Entry 6ZJL (electron microscopy, 4.30 A resolution (low resolution: residue-level contacts below are approximate; hydrogen-bond / salt-bridge calls are withheld)); this record covers chains 1 and 2 of the 15 polymer chains in the assembly.

Chain 1:
Name: NADH-quinone oxidoreductase subunit 1
Organism: Thermus thermophilus
Notes: EC 7.1.1.-
UniProt: Q56222 (NQO1_THET8); numbering as in UniProt (aligned over 1-438)
Amino-acid sequence (438 residues; each row starts with the number of its first residue):
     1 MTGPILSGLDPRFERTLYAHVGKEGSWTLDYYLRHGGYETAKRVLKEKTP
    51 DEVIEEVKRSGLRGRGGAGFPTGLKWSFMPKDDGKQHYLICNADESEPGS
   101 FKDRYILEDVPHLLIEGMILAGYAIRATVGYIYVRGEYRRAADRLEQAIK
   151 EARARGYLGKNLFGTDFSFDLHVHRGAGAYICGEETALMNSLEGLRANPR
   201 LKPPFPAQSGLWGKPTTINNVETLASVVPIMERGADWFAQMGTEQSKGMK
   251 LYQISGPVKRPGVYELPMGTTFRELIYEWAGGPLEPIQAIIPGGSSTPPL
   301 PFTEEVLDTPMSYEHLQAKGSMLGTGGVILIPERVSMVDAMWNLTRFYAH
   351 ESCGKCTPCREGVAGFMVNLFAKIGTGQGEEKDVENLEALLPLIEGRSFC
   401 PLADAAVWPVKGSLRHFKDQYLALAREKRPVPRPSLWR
Disordered / not traced: 1
Bound ions: 4Fe-4S cluster Fe: C353, C356, C359, C400
Small-molecule neighbours:
  - FMN (flavin mononucleotide): G64, R65, G66, A68, K75, N92, D94, E95, S96, G183, E184, E185, I218, N219, N220, T223, P401, L402
  - 4Fe-4S cluster (SF4): I181, P199, E351, S352, C353, G354, K355, C356, C359, R360, S398, C400, L402, A403

Chain 2:
Name: NADH-quinone oxidoreductase subunit 2
Organism: Thermus thermophilus
Notes: EC 7.1.1.-
UniProt: Q56221 (NQO2_THET8); residue numbers follow UniProt; this construct covers 1-181
Amino-acid sequence (181 residues; row label = number of the first residue in the row):
     1 MGFFDDKQDFLEETFAKYPPEGRRAAIMPLLRRVQQEEGWIRPERIEEIA
    51 RLVGTTPTEVMGVASFYSYYQFVPTGKYHLQVCATLSCKLAGAEELWDYL
   101 TETLGIGPGEVTPDGLFSVQKVECLGSCHTAPVIQVNDEPYVECVTRARL
   151 EALLAGLRAGKRLEEIELPGKCGHHVHEVEV
Disordered / not traced: 1-2, 181
Disulfides: C144-C172
Bound ions: 2Fe-2S cluster Fe: C83, C88, C124, C128
Small-molecule neighbours: 2Fe-2S cluster (FES): C83, T85, L86, S87, C88, C124, L125, G126, S127, C128

How chain 1 and chain 2 interact:
Contacting residue pairs (113):
  V21(1) - H174(2)
  V21(1) - H175(2)
  G22(1) - H174(2)
  P98(1) - T85(2)
  P98(1) - C124(2)
  G99(1) - C124(2)
  G99(1) - C128(2)
  S100(1) - G126(2)
  F101(1) - G126(2)
  F101(1) - S127(2)
  F101(1) - C128(2)
  F101(1) - H129(2)
  R104(1) - S127(2)
  R104(1) - Y141(2)
  Y105(1) - H129(2)
  Y105(1) - H174(2)
  Y105(1) - H175(2)
  D109(1) - H174(2)
  Y131(1) - K17(2)
  Y131(1) - Y18(2)
  Y131(1) - P19(2)
  Y133(1) - M28(2)
  R135(1) - C124(2)
  R135(1) - L125(2)
  R135(1) - G126(2)
  G136(1) - R32(2)
  E137(1) - L125(2)
  E137(1) - Q135(2)
  E137(1) - Y141(2)
  Y138(1) - Y141(2)
  R139(1) - D138(2)
  R140(1) - H174(2)
  H172(1) - K17(2)
  H174(1) - Y18(2)
  H174(1) - M28(2)
  R175(1) - R32(2)
  G176(1) - M28(2)
  A177(1) - Y67(2)
  A177(1) - S68(2)
  A177(1) - Y69(2)
  G178(1) - S68(2)
  A179(1) - Y67(2)
  A179(1) - S68(2)
  I181(1) - F66(2)
  C182(1) - Y67(2)
  S191(1) - Y67(2)
  L192(1) - A25(2)
  E193(1) - R24(2)
  E193(1) - A25(2)
  G194(1) - R24(2)
  G194(1) - A25(2)
  G194(1) - I27(2)
  G194(1) - V63(2)
  L195(1) - R24(2)
  L195(1) - E59(2)
  L195(1) - V63(2)
  R196(1) - G62(2)
  R196(1) - V63(2)
  R196(1) - F66(2)
  A197(1) - F66(2)
  W212(1) - P19(2)
  W212(1) - G22(2)
  I254(1) - H129(2)
  S255(1) - C128(2)
  S255(1) - H129(2)
  G256(1) - E180(2)
  P257(1) - E180(2)
  K259(1) - E178(2)
  K259(1) - V179(2)
  R260(1) - H177(2)
  P261(1) - H129(2)
  P261(1) - V176(2)
  P261(1) - H177(2)
  P261(1) - E178(2)
  G262(1) - H129(2)
  G262(1) - H175(2)
  V263(1) - H175(2)
  V263(1) - V176(2)
  L284(1) - V179(2)
  L284(1) - E180(2)
  I291(1) - L86(2)
  I329(1) - L86(2)
  I329(1) - S87(2)
  L330(1) - L90(2)
  I331(1) - L90(2)
  P332(1) - L90(2)
  A340(1) - L86(2)
  N343(1) - K89(2)
  R346(1) - K89(2)
  R346(1) - K121(2)
  R346(1) - E123(2)
  F347(1) - E123(2)
  R433(1) - E95(2)
  P434(1) - E94(2)
  P434(1) - E95(2)
  S435(1) - E95(2)
  L436(1) - L90(2)
  L436(1) - A91(2)
  L436(1) - E95(2)
  L436(1) - E180(2)
  W437(1) - A91(2)
  W437(1) - G92(2)
  W437(1) - E95(2)
  W437(1) - L96(2)
  W437(1) - Y99(2)
  W437(1) - V145(2)
  W437(1) - T146(2)
  W437(1) - R147(2)
  R438(1) - A131(2)
  R438(1) - C144(2)
  R438(1) - V145(2)
  R438(1) - T146(2)
  R438(1) - R147(2)
Interface residues without a listed pair, chain 1 (65 interface residues in all): S96, V173, V258, Y264, H350, E351
Interface residues without a listed pair, chain 2 (59 interface residues in all): P29, Q36, Y70, A84, D98, V122, P140, E143, L150

In short:
65 residues of chain 1 and 59 residues of chain 2 are in contact. Bound to chain 1: 4Fe-4S cluster and flavin
mononucleotide. Ligands of chain 2: 2Fe-2S cluster. C353(1), C356(1), C359(1) and C400(1) form the 4Fe-4S
cluster Fe site.
Chain 1 is NADH-quinone oxidoreductase subunit 1 and chain 2 is NADH-quinone oxidoreductase subunit 2, both
from Thermus thermophilus; the structure, Respiratory complex I from Thermus thermophilus, NAD+ dataset, major
state, was determined by electron microscopy together with 6I0D, 6I1P, 6Q8O, 6Q8W, 6Q8X, 6Y11 and 3 further
entries from the same study.
